7MID - chains A and C of the 6 polymer chains in the assembly; structure by electron microscopy, 3.56 A resolution.

== Chain A ==
Molecule: CRISPR-associated exonuclease Cas4/endonuclease Cas1 fusion
From: Geobacter sulfurreducens
Notes: EC 3.1.-.-, 3.1.12.1
UniProt: Q74H36 (CS4F1_GEOSL); numbering as in UniProt (aligned over 1-559)
Amino-acid sequence (559 residues; row label = number of the first residue in the row):
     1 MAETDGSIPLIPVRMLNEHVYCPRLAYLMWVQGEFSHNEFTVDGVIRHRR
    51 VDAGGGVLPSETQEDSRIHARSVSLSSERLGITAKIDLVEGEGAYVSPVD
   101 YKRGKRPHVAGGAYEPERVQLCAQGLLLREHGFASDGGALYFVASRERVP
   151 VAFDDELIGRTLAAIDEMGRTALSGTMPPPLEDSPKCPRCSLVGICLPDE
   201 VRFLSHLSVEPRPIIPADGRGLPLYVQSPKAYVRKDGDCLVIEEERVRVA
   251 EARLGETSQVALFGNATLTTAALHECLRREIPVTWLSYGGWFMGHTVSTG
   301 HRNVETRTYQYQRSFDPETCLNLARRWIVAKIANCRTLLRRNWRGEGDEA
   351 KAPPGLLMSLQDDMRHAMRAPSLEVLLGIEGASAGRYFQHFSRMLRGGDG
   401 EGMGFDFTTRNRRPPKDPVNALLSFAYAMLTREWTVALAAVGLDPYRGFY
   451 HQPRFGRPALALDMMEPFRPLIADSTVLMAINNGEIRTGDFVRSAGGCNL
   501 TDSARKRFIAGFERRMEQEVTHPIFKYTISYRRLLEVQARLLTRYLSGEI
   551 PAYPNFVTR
Not modelled in the structure: 1-4, 559
Swiss-Prot annotation at these positions:
  - binding site ([4Fe-4S] cluster): Cys22, Cys187, Cys190, Cys196
  - binding site (Mn(2+)): Asp87, Asp100, Glu380, His451, Glu466
Metal / ion sites: 4Fe-4S cluster Fe: Cys22, Cys187, Cys190, Cys196; Mn2+ site 1: His48, Asp87, Asp100, Tyr101; Mn2+ site 2: Glu380, Glu466
Residues lining bound ligands: 4Fe-4S cluster (SF4): Tyr21, Cys22, Arg24, Leu25, Leu28, Pro180, Leu181, Cys187, Cys190, Cys196, Pro198
What the authors report for this chain:
  - specificity-determining residues: Glu18
  - specificity-determining residues: Arg14, Leu25, Leu192 (by similarity / conservation)
  - mutagenesis - H48G, D100A: decreased catalytic activity
  - mutagenesis - S191A: decreased catalytic activity on Gsu-PAM
  - mutagenesis - E18Y: abolished catalytic activity on both PAMs

== Chain C ==
Molecule: CRISPR-associated endoribonuclease Cas2
From: Geobacter sulfurreducens
Notes: EC 3.1.-.-
UniProt: Q74H35 (CAS2_GEOSL); numbering as in UniProt (aligned over 1-95)
Amino-acid sequence (95 residues; numbered 1 to 95; the number before each row is that of its first residue):
     1 MEHLYIVSYDIRNQRRWRRLFKTMHGFGCWLQLSVFQCRLDRIRIIKMEA
    51 AINEIVNHAEDHVLILDLGPAENVKPKVSSIGKTFDPILRQAVIV
Swiss-Prot annotation at these positions:
  - binding site (Mg(2+)): Asp10
Metal / ion sites: Mn2+: Tyr9, Asp10, Ser34 (shared with 1 residue of chain F)

== How chain A and chain C interact ==
Residue-residue contacts (41):
  Asn38(A) with Ile43(C)
  Glu39(A) with Arg42(C), salt bridge; Ile43(C)
  Val42(A) with Ile43(C), hydrophobic
  Ile46(A) with Ala50(C), hydrophobic
  Asp218(A) with Ile43(C)
  Gly219(A) with Asp41(C), hydrogen bond (backbone-side chain); Ile43(C)
  Leu222(A) with Arg90(C); Gln91(C); Ala92(C)
  Pro223(A) with Ala92(C); Val93(C)
  Leu224(A) with Val93(C), hydrophobic
  Tyr225(A) with Val93(C), hydrogen bond (backbone-backbone); Ile94(C); Val95(C), hydrogen bond (backbone-backbone)
  Val226(A) with Val95(C)
  Gln227(A) with Ile94(C); Val95(C)
  Ser228(A) with Val95(C)
  Gly237(A) with Lys22(C)
  Asp238(A) with Lys22(C), salt bridge; Gly26(C)
  Cys239(A) with His25(C), hydrogen bond (side chain-backbone)
  Val249(A) with Val95(C), hydrophobic
  Ala250(A) with Val95(C), hydrophobic
  Ala252(A) with Val93(C), hydrophobic
  Arg253(A) with His25(C); Gly26(C); Phe27(C); Gly28(C)
  Gly255(A) with Arg44(C)
  Glu256(A) with Phe27(C); Arg39(C); Leu40(C); Arg44(C), salt bridge; Arg90(C), salt bridge
  Lys506(A) with Ile94(C); Val95(C)
  Ile509(A) with Ile94(C), hydrophobic
Interface residues without a listed pair, chain A (31 interface residues in all): Asp43, Arg49, Asp236, Ile242, Glu251, Ala510, Glu513
Interface residues without a listed pair, chain C (23 interface residues in all): Cys29, Ile46, Lys47, Glu54, Ile88

== Overview ==
Chain A and chain C form an interface of 31 and 23 residues respectively, with 4 hydrogen bonds and 4 salt
bridges. Polar contacts include Glu39(A)-Arg42(C), Asp238(A)-Lys22(C) and Glu256(A)-Arg44(C). The paper
reports that H48G and D100A of chain A reduce catalytic activity; specificity determinants Glu18(A), Arg14(A)
and Leu25(A) among others; 4 substitutions were tested in all.
Chain A is CRISPR-associated exonuclease Cas4/endonuclease Cas1 fusion and chain C is CRISPR-associated
endoribonuclease Cas2, both from Geobacter sulfurreducens; the structure, Sub-complex of Cas4-Cas1-Cas2 bound
PAM containing DNA, was determined by electron microscopy (same publication as 7MI4, 7MI5, 7MI9 and 7MIB).
